7WUE - chains A and C of the 3 polymer chains in the assembly; structure by X-ray diffraction, 3.20 A resolution.

[Chain A]
Protein: Spike protein S1
Source organism: Severe acute respiratory syndrome coronavirus 2
Reference sequence: P0DTC2 (SPIKE_SARS2); residues 333-527 here = UniProt positions 333-527
Amino-acid sequence (195 residues; each row starts with the number of its first residue):
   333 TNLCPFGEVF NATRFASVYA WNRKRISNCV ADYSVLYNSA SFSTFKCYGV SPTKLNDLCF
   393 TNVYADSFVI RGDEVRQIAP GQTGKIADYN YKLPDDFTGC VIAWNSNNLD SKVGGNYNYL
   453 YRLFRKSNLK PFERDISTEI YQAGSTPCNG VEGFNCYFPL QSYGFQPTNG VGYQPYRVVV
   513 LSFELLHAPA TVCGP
Disulfides: Cys336-Cys361, Cys379-Cys432, Cys391-Cys525, Cys480-Cys488
Covalently attached groups: glycan linked to Asn343
Curated features (UniProtKB/Swiss-Prot):
  - region: Arg403 to Asp405 (Integrin-binding motif), Asn448 to Phe456 (Immunodominant HLA epitope recognized by the CD8+)
  - glycosylation: Asn343 (N-linked (GlcNAc...) (complex) asparagine)
  - natural variant: Gly339 (G339D: In strain: Omicron/BA.1, Omicron/BA.2 and 4 more; G339H: In strain: Omicron/BA.2.75, Omicron/XBB.1.5 and 1 more), Arg346 (R346K: In strain: Mu/B.1.621; R346T: In strain: Omicron/BQ.1.1, Omicron/XBB.1.5 and 1 more), Leu368 (L368I: In strain: Omicron/XBB.1.5, Omicron/EG.5.1), Ser371 (S371F: In strain: Omicron/BA.2, Omicron/BA.2.12.1 and 6 more; S371L: In strain: Omicron/BA.1), Ser373 (S373P: In strain: Omicron/BA.1, Omicron/BA.2 and 7 more), Ser375 (S375F: In strain: Omicron/BA.1, Omicron/BA.2 and 7 more), Thr376 (T376A: In strain: Omicron/BA.2, Omicron/BA.2.12.1 and 5 more), Asp405 (D405N: In strain: Omicron/BA.2, Omicron/BA.2.12.1 and 6 more), Arg408 (R408S: In strain: Omicron/BA.2, Omicron/BA.2.12.1 and 6 more), Lys417 (K417N: In strain: Beta/B.1.351, Omicron/BA.1 and 8 more; K417T: In strain: Gamma/P.1), Asn440 (N440K: In strain: Omicron/BA.1, Omicron/BA.2 and 7 more), Lys444 (K444T: In strain: Omicron/BQ.1.1), 16 further natural variant entries in UniProt
  - mutagenesis: Asn343 (N343Q: Reduced viral infectivity), Leu452 (L452R: Increased resistance to neutralizing antibodies. Decreases HLA binding to NF9 epitope. Increased binding affinity to human ACE2), Tyr453 (Y453F: Decreased HLA binding to NF9 epitope. Increased binding affinity to human ACE2), Ala475 (A475V: Increased resistance to neutralizing antibodies), Val483 (V483A: Increased resistance to neutralizing antibodies), Glu484 (E484D: Increased replication in human TMEM106B overexpressing cells), Phe490 (F490L: Increased resistance to neutralizing antibodies and human covalescent sera neutralization), Gln493 (Q493N: Reduced host ACE2-binding affinity in vitro; Q493Y: Reduced host ACE2-binding affinity in vitro), Asn501 (N501T: Reduced host ACE2-binding affinity in vitro; N501Y: Increased binding affinity to human ACE2), His519 (H519P: Increased resistance to human covalescent sera neutralization)

[Chain C]
Protein: m31A7 Fab HEAVY CHAIN
Source organism: Mus musculus
Notes: antibody fragment or engineered binder
Amino-acid sequence (239 residues; numbered -16 to 222; the number before each row is that of its first residue; numbers below 1 keep their minus sign (Met-16 is residue -16)):
   -16 MGWSLILLFL VAVATRVEVQ LQQSGPEMVK PGASVKISCK TSGYTFTEYT IYWVKQSHGK
    44 SLEWLGGINP NIGDTTYNQK FKGKATLTVD TSSSTAYMEL RSLTSEDSAV YYCAREVYNY
   104 SFAYWGQGTL VTVSAASTTK GPSVFPLAPS SKSTSGGTAA LGCLVKDYFP EPVTVSWNSG
   164 ALTSGVHTFP AVLQSSGLYS LSSVVTVPSS SLGTQTYICN VNHKPSNTKV DKKAEPKSC
Not modelled in the structure: -16 to 0, 219-222
Disulfides: Cys22-Cys96, Cys146-Cys202
Covalently attached groups: glycan linked to Asn102

[How chain A and chain C interact]
Contacting residue pairs (22):
  Lys458(A) - Tyr101(C)  hydrogen bond
  Gln474(A) - Tyr101(C)
  Gly476(A) - Glu99(C)
  Gly476(A) - Tyr101(C)
  Ser477(A) - Glu99(C)  hydrogen bond
  Ser477(A) - Val100(C)  hydrogen bond (side chain-backbone)
  Ser477(A) - Tyr101(C)  hydrogen bond (side chain-backbone)
  Ser477(A) - Tyr103(C)  hydrogen bond (side chain-backbone)
  Ser477(A) - Ser104(C)
  Gly485(A) - Asp57(C)
  Phe486(A) - Thr33(C)
  Phe486(A) - Gly50(C)
  Phe486(A) - Ile51(C)
  Phe486(A) - Asn52(C)
  Phe486(A) - Asp57(C)
  Phe486(A) - Thr58(C)
  Phe486(A) - Thr59(C)
  Asn487(A) - Thr33(C)  hydrogen bond
  Asn487(A) - Asn52(C)  hydrogen bond
  Asn487(A) - Glu99(C)  hydrogen bond
  Tyr489(A) - Asn52(C)  hydrogen bond
  Tyr489(A) - Asp57(C)  hydrogen bond
Interface residues without a listed pair, chain A (9 interface residues in all): Phe456
Interface residues without a listed pair, chain C (16 interface residues in all): Tyr35, Asn54, Ile55, Asn102
From the paper, about this interface:
  - epitope / paratope residues, chain A: Glu471(A)

[Summary]
The interface between chain A and chain C involves 9 residues on one side and 16 on the other; the contacts
include 10 hydrogen bonds. Polar contacts include Lys458(A)-Tyr101(C), Ser477(A)-Glu99(C) and
Ser477(A)-Val100(C). From UniProt: 10 mutagenesis sites on chain A. From the paper: the epitope/paratope
residue Glu471(A).
Here chain A is Spike protein S1 (Severe acute respiratory syndrome coronavirus 2) and chain C is m31A7 Fab
HEAVY CHAIN (Mus musculus). Entry 7WUE (Crystal structure of SARS-CoV-2 Receptor Binding Domain in complex
with the monoclonal antibody m31A7) was determined by X-ray diffraction (same publication as 7WUH).
